Entry 5ONS (X-ray diffraction, 2.14 A resolution); this record covers chains A and B.

[Chain A]
Molecule: Malignant T-cell-amplified sequence 1
From: Homo sapiens
UniProt: Q9ULC4 (MCTS1_HUMAN); numbering as in UniProt (aligned over 1-181)
Sequence (181 residues; numbered 1 to 181; the number before each row is that of its first residue):
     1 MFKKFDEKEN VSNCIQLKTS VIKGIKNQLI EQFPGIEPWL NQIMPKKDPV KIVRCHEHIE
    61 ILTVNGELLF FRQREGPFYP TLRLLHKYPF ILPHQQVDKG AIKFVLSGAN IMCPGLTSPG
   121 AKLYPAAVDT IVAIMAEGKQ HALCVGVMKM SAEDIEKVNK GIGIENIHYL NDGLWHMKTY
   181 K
Ion coordination: Zn2+: His-58 (shared with Cys-34(B), Cys-37(B), Cys-44(B) of chain B)
UniProt features mapped onto this chain:
  - modified residue: Thr-81 (Phosphothreonine), Ser-118 (Phosphoserine)
  - mutagenesis: Thr-81 (T81A: No phosphorylation by MAPK1; decreased stability of MCTS1 protein; Significant cell growth reduction), Ser-118 (S118A: No phosphorylation by CDK1; No cell growth alteration)
Reported in the primary citation:
  - Zn2+ coordination: His-58
  - mutagenesis - H58A, F104D, A109D, A109L: unchanged binding to Density-regulated protein (chain B)
  - mutagenesis - F104D, A109D, A109L: decreased binding to tRNA
  - mutagenesis - F104A: unchanged binding to iMet-tRNA
  - mutagenesis - R54E, R74E, G100D: unchanged binding to yeast tRNA
  - mutagenesis - F104D (Tm 65.3 degC), A109D (Tm 64.0 degC): unchanged stability
  - mutagenesis - F104D, A109D: unchanged expression

[Chain B]
Molecule: Density-regulated protein
From: Homo sapiens
UniProt: O43583 (DENR_HUMAN); residue numbers follow UniProt; this construct covers 24-51
Sequence (35 residues; numbered 17 to 51; the number before each row is that of its first residue):
    17 MHHHHHHDAD YPLRVLYCGV CSLPTEYCEY MPDVA
Not modelled in the structure: 17-24, 49-51
Sequence notes: initiating methionine (17); expression tag (18-23)
Ion coordination: Zn2+: Cys-34, Cys-37, Cys-44 (shared with His-58(A) of chain A)
Reported in the primary citation:
  - Zn2+ coordination: Cys-34, Cys-37, Cys-44
  - mutagenesis - C37Y: abolished binding to Zn2+
  - mutagenesis - Y43A/Y46A: unchanged binding to Malignant T-cell-amplified sequence 1 (chain A)
  - mutagenesis - E42R/Y43A/Y46A: decreased expression
  - mutagenesis - E42R/Y43A/Y46A: abolished binding to tRNA

[How chain A and chain B interact]
Residue-residue contacts - 39 pairs, chain A then chain B:
  Trp-39(A) / Tyr-27(B)  hydrophobic
  Gln-42(A) / Tyr-27(B)
  Gln-42(A) / Pro-28(B)
  Arg-83(A) / Tyr-33(B)
  His-86(A) / Leu-29(B)
  His-86(A) / Val-31(B)
  His-86(A) / Tyr-33(B)  hydrogen bond
  His-86(A) / Pro-40(B)
  Lys-87(A) / Tyr-27(B)
  Lys-87(A) / Pro-28(B)
  Lys-87(A) / Leu-29(B)  hydrogen bond (backbone-backbone)
  Tyr-88(A) / Tyr-27(B)  hydrophobic
  Tyr-88(A) / Pro-28(B)
  Pro-89(A) / Tyr-27(B)
  Pro-89(A) / Leu-29(B)  hydrophobic
  Phe-90(A) / Tyr-27(B)  hydrophobic
  Ile-102(A) / Tyr-46(B)
  Lys-103(A) / Tyr-46(B)
  Leu-106(A) / Tyr-46(B)  hydrophobic
  Leu-106(A) / Met-47(B)  hydrophobic
  Ala-136(A) / Tyr-43(B)
  Lys-139(A) / Glu-42(B)
  Lys-139(A) / Tyr-43(B)
  Lys-139(A) / Tyr-46(B)  hydrogen bond
  Gln-140(A) / Glu-42(B)  hydrogen bond (backbone-side chain)
  His-141(A) / Val-31(B)
  His-141(A) / Pro-40(B)
  His-141(A) / Glu-42(B)  salt bridge
  His-141(A) / Tyr-43(B)  hydrogen bond (backbone-side chain)
  Leu-143(A) / Tyr-43(B)
  Leu-170(A) / Tyr-43(B)  hydrophobic
  Asn-171(A) / Cys-37(B)  hydrogen bond (side chain-backbone)
  Asn-171(A) / Ser-38(B)  hydrogen bond
  Asn-171(A) / Leu-39(B)
  Asn-171(A) / Met-47(B)  hydrogen bond
  Trp-175(A) / Tyr-33(B)  hydrophobic
  Trp-175(A) / Ser-38(B)  hydrogen bond
  Trp-175(A) / Leu-39(B)
  Lys-178(A) / Ser-38(B)
Other interface residues (no listed pair), chain A (22 interface residues in all): Lys-99, Ala-142
Other interface residues (no listed pair), chain B (15 interface residues in all): Ala-25, Glu-45
From the paper, about this interface:
  - pairs named by the authors: His-86(A)/Tyr-33(B) (hydrogen bond), Lys-139(A)/Tyr-43(B), Lys-139(A)/Tyr-46(B) (hydrogen bond), Gln-140(A)/Glu-42(B) (backbone contact), His-141(A)/Glu-42(B) (backbone contact), Tyr-43(B)/His-141(A) (backbone contact)
  - interface residues, chain A: Leu-170(A), Trp-175(A)

[In short]
Chain A and chain B form an interface of 22 and 15 residues respectively; the contacts include 9 hydrogen
bonds and 1 salt bridge. Polar contacts include His-141(A)/Glu-42(B), His-86(A)/Tyr-33(B) and
Lys-139(A)/Tyr-46(B). The authors report hydrogen bonds between His-86(A) and Tyr-33(B) and Lys-139(A) and
Tyr-46(B); a contact between Lys-139(A) and Tyr-43(B); backbone contacts between Gln-140(A) and Glu-42(B),
His-141(A) and Glu-42(B) and Tyr-43(B) and His-141(A). The paper reports that F104D, A109D and A109L of chain
A reduce binding to tRNA; interface residues Leu-170(A) and Trp-175(A); 11 substitutions were tested in all.
Chain A is Malignant T-cell-amplified sequence 1 and chain B is Density-regulated protein, both from Homo
sapiens; the structure, Crystal structure of the minimal DENR-MCTS1 complex, was determined by X-ray
diffraction.
